6VK5 - chains B and H of the 8 polymer chains in the assembly; structure by X-ray diffraction, 1.86 A resolution.

[Chain B]
Molecule: Methane monooxygenase
Organism: Methylosinus trichosporium OB3b
UniProt: A0A2D2D5X7 (A0A2D2D5X7_METTR); residue numbers follow UniProt; this construct covers 1-395
Sequence (395 residues; each row starts with the number of its first residue):
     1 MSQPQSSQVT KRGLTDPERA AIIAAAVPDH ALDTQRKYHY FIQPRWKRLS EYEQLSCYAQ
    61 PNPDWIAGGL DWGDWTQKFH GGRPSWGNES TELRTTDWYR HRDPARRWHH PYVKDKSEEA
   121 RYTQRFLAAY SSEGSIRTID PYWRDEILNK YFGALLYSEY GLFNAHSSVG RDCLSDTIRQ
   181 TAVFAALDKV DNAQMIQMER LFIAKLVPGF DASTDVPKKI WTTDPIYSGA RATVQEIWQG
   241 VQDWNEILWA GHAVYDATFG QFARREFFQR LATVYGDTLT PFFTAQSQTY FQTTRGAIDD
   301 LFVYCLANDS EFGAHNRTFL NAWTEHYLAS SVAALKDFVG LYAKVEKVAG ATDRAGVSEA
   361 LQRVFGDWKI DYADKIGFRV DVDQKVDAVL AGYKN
Disordered / not traced: 1-3

[Chain H]
Molecule: Methane monooxygenase regulatory protein B
Organism: Methylosinus trichosporium OB3b
UniProt: A0A2D2D0T8 (A0A2D2D0T8_METTR); residue numbers follow UniProt; this construct covers 1-138
Sequence (138 residues; row label = number of the first residue in the row):
     1 MSSAHNAYNA GIMQKTGKAF ADEFFAEENQ VVHESNAVVL VLMKSDEIDA IIEDIVLKGG
    61 KAKNPSIVVE DKAGFWWIKA DGAIEIDAAE AGELLGKPFS VYDLLINVSS TVGRAYTLGT
   121 KFTITSELMG LDRALTDI
Disordered / not traced: 1
From the paper describing this entry:
  - specificity-determining residues: Asn-107, Ser-109, Ser-110, Thr-111 (citing earlier work)
  - mutagenesis - V41R (>25,000-fold): decreased catalytic activity on O2
  - mutagenesis - V41R: unchanged binding to Methane monooxygenase component A alpha chain
  - mutagenesis - V39F, V39R, V41E, V41F: decreased catalytic activity
  - mutagenesis - V39R: decreased binding to Methane monooxygenase component A alpha chain
  - mutagenesis - V41R (>25,000-fold): decreased binding to O2

[Interface between chain B and chain H]
Contacting residue pairs (7):
  Lys-37(B) / Leu-94(H)  hydrogen bond (side chain-backbone)
  Lys-47(B) / Glu-93(H)
  Arg-48(B) / Glu-93(H)  salt bridge
  Leu-49(B) / Gly-96(H)
  Ser-50(B) / Gly-96(H)
  Glu-51(B) / Gly-96(H)  hydrogen bond (backbone-backbone)
  Glu-51(B) / Lys-97(H)

[Overview]
The interface between chain B and chain H involves 6 residues on one side and 4 on the other, with 2 hydrogen
bonds and 1 salt bridge. Among the polar pairs are Arg-48(B)/Glu-93(H), Lys-37(B)/Leu-94(H) and
Glu-51(B)/Gly-96(H). The paper reports that V39F, V39R and V41E of chain H, among others, reduce catalytic
activity; specificity determinants Asn-107(H), Ser-109(H) and Ser-110(H) among others; 5 substitutions were
tested in all.
Here chain B is Methane monooxygenase and chain H is Methane monooxygenase regulatory protein B, both from
Methylosinus trichosporium OB3b. Entry 6VK5 (Crystal Structure of Methylosinus trichosporium OB3b Soluble
Methane Monooxygenase Hydroxylase and Regulatory Component Complex) was determined by X-ray diffraction,
deposited together with 6VK4, 6VK6, 6VK7 and 6VK8.
